8AB3 - chains A and C of the 4 polymer chains in the assembly; structure by X-ray diffraction, 2.62 A resolution.

Chain A (and C):
Name: L-lactate dehydrogenase
Organism: Cyanobacterium aponinum
Notes: EC 1.1.1.27; chain C of this document is another copy of the same molecule, construct and numbering; everything in this record applies to it too
UniProtKB: K9Z684 (K9Z684_CYAAP); residues 3-333 here correspond to UniProt positions 1-331 (UniProt number = residue number - 2)
Sequence (337 residues; numbered 3 to 339; the number before each row is that of its first residue):
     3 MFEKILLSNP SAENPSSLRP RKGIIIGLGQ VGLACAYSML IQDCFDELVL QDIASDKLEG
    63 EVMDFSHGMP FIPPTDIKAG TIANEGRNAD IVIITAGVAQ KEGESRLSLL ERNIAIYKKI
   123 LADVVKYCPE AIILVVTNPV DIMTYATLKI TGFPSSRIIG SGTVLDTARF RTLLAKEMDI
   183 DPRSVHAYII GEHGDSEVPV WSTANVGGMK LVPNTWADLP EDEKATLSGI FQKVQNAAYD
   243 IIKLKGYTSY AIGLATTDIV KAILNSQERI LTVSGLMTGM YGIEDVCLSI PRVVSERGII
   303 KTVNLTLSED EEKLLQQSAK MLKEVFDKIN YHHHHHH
Unresolved in the structure: 333-339
Sequence notes: expression tag (334-339)
Small-molecule neighbours:
  - 1,6-di-O-phosphono-beta-D-fructofuranose (FBP): R173, R185, S186, H188, Y190
  - NADH (NAI; 1,4-dihydronicotinamide adenine dinucleotide): I28, G29, L30, G31, Q32, V33, Q53, D54, I55, A56, T97, A98, G99, V100, A101, Q102, L111, N115, I118, I122, V138, T139, N140, V142, S163, L167, H195, Y249, T250, I254
  - oxamic acid (OXM): Q102, R108, N140, L167, R171, H195, A240, T250
What the authors report for this chain:
  - self-association interface (contacts with another copy of this molecule): I7
  - binding site for oxamic acid: R171
  - binding site for 1,6-di-O-phosphono-beta-D-fructofuranose: R173, H188, Y190
  - mutagenesis - H188Q (Kd 1.1 mM): increased binding to pyruvate
  - mutagenesis - H188Q, Y190W: abolished catalytic activity on 1,6-di-O-phosphono-beta-D-fructofuranose
  - mutagenesis - Y190W (Km = 10 mM): unchanged binding to pyruvate

How chain A and chain C interact:
Contacting residue pairs (73):
  K6(A) - N306(C)  hydrogen bond (backbone-side chain)
  I7(A) - T304(C)
  I7(A) - V305(C)
  I7(A) - N306(C)  hydrogen bond (backbone-backbone)
  L8(A) - T304(C)
  L8(A) - V305(C)  hydrophobic
  L9(A) - M282(C)  hydrophobic
  L9(A) - K303(C)
  L9(A) - T304(C)  hydrogen bond (backbone-backbone)
  L9(A) - N306(C)
  N11(A) - S158(C)
  N11(A) - I301(C)  hydrogen bond (side chain-backbone)
  N11(A) - I302(C)  hydrogen bond (backbone-backbone)
  S13(A) - S157(C)  hydrogen bond
  S13(A) - S158(C)  hydrogen bond (backbone-side chain)
  A14(A) - S158(C)
  A14(A) - R299(C)
  A14(A) - I301(C)
  A14(A) - I302(C)  hydrophobic
  E15(A) - R299(C)  hydrogen bond (backbone-side chain)
  N16(A) - R299(C)
  P17(A) - R299(C)
  S18(A) - E298(C)  hydrogen bond (side chain-backbone)
  S19(A) - D92(C)  hydrogen bond
  S19(A) - E132(C)
  L20(A) - R23(C)
  L20(A) - D92(C)
  L20(A) - I265(C)
  L20(A) - L266(C)
  L20(A) - E298(C)
  R21(A) - R23(C)
  R23(A) - L20(C)
  R23(A) - R21(C)
  R23(A) - R23(C)
  R23(A) - D48(C)  salt bridge
  D48(A) - R23(C)  salt bridge
  D48(A) - L266(C)
  D48(A) - N267(C)
  P76(A) - Q269(C)
  D92(A) - S19(C)  hydrogen bond
  D92(A) - L20(C)
  E132(A) - S19(C)
  P156(A) - S13(C)
  S157(A) - S13(C)  hydrogen bond (backbone-side chain)
  S158(A) - N11(C)
  S158(A) - S13(C)  hydrogen bond
  S158(A) - A14(C)
  I265(A) - L20(C)  hydrophobic
  L266(A) - D48(C)
  N267(A) - D48(C)
  Q269(A) - P76(C)
  M282(A) - L9(C)  hydrophobic
  E298(A) - S18(C)  hydrogen bond (backbone-side chain)
  E298(A) - L20(C)
  R299(A) - A14(C)  hydrogen bond (side chain-backbone)
  R299(A) - E15(C)  hydrogen bond (side chain-backbone)
  R299(A) - N16(C)
  R299(A) - P17(C)
  R299(A) - S18(C)
  I301(A) - N11(C)  hydrogen bond (backbone-side chain)
  I301(A) - A14(C)
  I302(A) - S10(C)
  I302(A) - N11(C)  hydrogen bond (backbone-backbone)
  I302(A) - A14(C)  hydrophobic
  K303(A) - L9(C)
  K303(A) - S10(C)
  T304(A) - L8(C)
  T304(A) - L9(C)  hydrogen bond (backbone-backbone)
  V305(A) - I7(C)
  V305(A) - L8(C)  hydrophobic
  N306(A) - K6(C)  hydrogen bond (side chain-backbone)
  N306(A) - I7(C)  hydrogen bond (backbone-backbone)
  N306(A) - L9(C)
Other interface residues (no listed pair), chain A (42 interface residues in all): S10, P22, D45, P75, R159, S268, V295
Other interface residues (no listed pair), chain C (41 interface residues in all): P22, D45, P75, R159, S268, V295

Overview:
42 residues of chain A and 41 residues of chain C are in contact; the contacts include 21 hydrogen bonds and 2
salt bridges. Polar contacts include R23(A)-D48(C), K6(A)-N306(C) and N11(A)-I301(C). From the paper: a
binding site for 1,6-di-O-phosphono-beta-D-fructofuranose at R173(A), H188(A) and Y190(A); H188Q and Y190W of
chain A abolish catalytic activity on 1,6-di-O-phosphono-beta-D-fructofuranose.
Both chains are L-lactate dehydrogenase (Cyanobacterium aponinum). Entry 8AB3 (Crystal Structure of the
Lactate Dehydrogenase of Cyanobacterium Aponinum in complex with oxamate, NADH and FBP) was determined by
X-ray diffraction, deposited together with 8AB2.
